Entry 5DWI (X-ray diffraction, 2.43 A resolution); this record covers chains A and B of the 4 polymer chains in the assembly.

== Chain A (and B) ==
Name: Estrogen receptor
Source organism: Homo sapiens
Notes: fragment: ligand-binding domain; chain B of this document is another copy of the same molecule, construct and numbering; everything in this record applies to it too
Reference sequence: P03372 (ESR1_HUMAN); numbering as in UniProt (aligned over 298-554)
Sequence (257 residues; each row starts with the number of its first residue):
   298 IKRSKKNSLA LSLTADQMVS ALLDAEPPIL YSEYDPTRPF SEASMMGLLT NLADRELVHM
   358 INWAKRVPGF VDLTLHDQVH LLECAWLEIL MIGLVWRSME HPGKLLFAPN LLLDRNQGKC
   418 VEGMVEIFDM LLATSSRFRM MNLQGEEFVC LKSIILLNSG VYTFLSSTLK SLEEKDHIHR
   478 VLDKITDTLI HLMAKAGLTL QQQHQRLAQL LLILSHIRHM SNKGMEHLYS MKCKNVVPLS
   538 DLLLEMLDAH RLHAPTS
Not modelled in the structure: 298-304, 335-336, 461-470, 549-554 (chain B: 298-304, 336-337, 461-469, 533-534, 549-554)
Sequence notes: engineered mutation Ser537 (Tyr in P03372)
Small-molecule neighbours: 5G3 (4-[(E)-[(2-chlorophenyl)imino](4-hydroxyphenyl)methyl]benzene-1,3-diol): Met343, Leu346, Thr347, Leu349, Ala350, Glu353, Leu384, Leu387, Met388, Leu391, Arg394, Phe404, Met421, Ile424, Phe425, Leu428, Gly521, His524, Leu525, Leu536, Leu540

== How chain A and chain B interact ==
Residue-residue contacts (55; chain A residue first):
  Arg434(A) - Tyr459(B)  hydrogen bond
  Arg434(A) - His476(B)  hydrogen bond
  Ile451(A) - Leu509(B)  hydrophobic
  Asn455(A) - Leu509(B)
  Asn455(A) - Ser512(B)
  Asn455(A) - His513(B)  hydrogen bond (backbone-side chain)
  Ser456(A) - His513(B)
  Tyr459(A) - Ala430(B)
  Tyr459(A) - Arg434(B)  hydrogen bond
  Tyr459(A) - Ile510(B)
  Tyr459(A) - His513(B)
  Thr460(A) - Met427(B)
  His476(A) - Arg434(B)  hydrogen bond
  Asp480(A) - Gln502(B)
  Asp480(A) - Gln506(B)  hydrogen bond
  Thr483(A) - His501(B)
  Thr483(A) - Ala505(B)
  Asp484(A) - Gln498(B)  hydrogen bond
  Asp484(A) - Gln502(B)  hydrogen bond
  Ile487(A) - His501(B)
  Leu497(A) - Leu497(B)  hydrophobic
  Gln498(A) - Asp484(B)  hydrogen bond
  His501(A) - Thr483(B)
  His501(A) - Asp484(B)  salt bridge
  His501(A) - Ile487(B)
  His501(A) - Leu497(B)
  His501(A) - His501(B)
  His501(A) - Leu504(B)
  Gln502(A) - Asp480(B)
  Gln502(A) - Thr483(B)
  Gln502(A) - Asp484(B)  hydrogen bond
  Leu504(A) - His501(B)
  Ala505(A) - Thr483(B)
  Ala505(A) - Leu508(B)  hydrophobic
  Gln506(A) - Asp480(B)  hydrogen bond
  Leu508(A) - Ala505(B)  hydrophobic
  Leu509(A) - Ile451(B)  hydrophobic
  Leu509(A) - Asn455(B)
  Leu509(A) - Leu511(B)  hydrophobic
  Ile510(A) - Tyr459(B)
  Leu511(A) - Leu509(B)  hydrophobic
  Leu511(A) - Ser512(B)
  Ser512(A) - Leu511(B)
  Ser512(A) - Arg515(B)  hydrogen bond
  His513(A) - Asn455(B)  hydrogen bond (side chain-backbone)
  His513(A) - Tyr459(B)
  His513(A) - Arg515(B)
  Arg515(A) - Ser512(B)  hydrogen bond
  Arg515(A) - His513(B)  hydrogen bond
  Arg515(A) - His516(B)
  His516(A) - Arg515(B)
  His516(A) - Asn519(B)  hydrogen bond
  Asn519(A) - His516(B)  hydrogen bond
  Asn519(A) - Asn519(B)
  Glu523(A) - Glu523(B)
Interface residues without a listed pair, chain A (34 interface residues in all): Met427, Ala430, Val458, Leu479, Lys520, His547
Interface residues without a listed pair, chain B (34 interface residues in all): Ser456, Val458, Thr460, Leu479, Lys520, Arg548

== In short ==
The chain A/chain B interface involves 34 residues from each chain; the contacts include 17 hydrogen bonds and
1 salt bridge. Polar contacts include His501(A)-Asp484(B), Arg434(A)-Tyr459(B) and Arg434(A)-His476(B). Bound
to chain A: compound 5G3.
Chain A and chain B are both Estrogen receptor (Homo sapiens); the structure, Crystal Structure of the
ER-alpha Ligand-binding Domain in Complex with a Resorcinyl 2-Chloro-substituted Diaryl-imine analog
4-[(E)-[(2-chlorophenyl)imino](4-hydroxyphenyl)methyl]benzene-1,3-diol, was determined by X-ray diffraction
(same publication as 4ZN7, 4ZNH, 4ZNS, 4ZNT, 4ZNU, 4ZNV and 50 further entries).
